PDB entry 9BYM | electron microscopy, 3.11 A resolution | chains O and P of the 18 polymer chains in the assembly

[Chain O (and P)]
Molecule: ATP synthase lipid-binding protein
From: Sus scrofa
Notes: chain P of this document is another copy of the same molecule, construct and numbering; everything in this record applies to it too
Reference sequence: A0A8D1WGE8 (A0A8D1WGE8_PIG); residues -65 to 75 here correspond to UniProt positions 172-312 (UniProt number = residue number + 237)
Chain sequence (141 residues; row label = number of the first residue in the row; numbers below 1 keep their minus sign (Met-65 is residue -65)):
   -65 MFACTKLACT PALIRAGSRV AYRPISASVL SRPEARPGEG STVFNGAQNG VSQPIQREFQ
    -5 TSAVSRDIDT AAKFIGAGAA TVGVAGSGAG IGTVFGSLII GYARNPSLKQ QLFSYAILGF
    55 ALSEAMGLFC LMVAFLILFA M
Disordered / not traced: -65 to 1, 74-75

[Chain O / chain P interface]
Pairs across the interface (67):
  Thr4(O) - Asp3(P)
  Thr4(O) - Ala6(P)
  Ala5(O) - Ala6(P)  hydrophobic
  Phe8(O) - Ala6(P)
  Phe8(O) - Lys7(P)
  Phe8(O) - Gly10(P)
  Phe8(O) - Ile71(P)  hydrophobic
  Ile9(O) - Ile9(P)  hydrophobic
  Ile9(O) - Gly10(P)
  Gly12(O) - Gly10(P)
  Gly12(O) - Ala13(P)
  Gly12(O) - Ala14(P)  hydrogen bond (backbone-backbone)
  Gly12(O) - Ile71(P)
  Ala13(O) - Ala13(P)
  Thr15(O) - Ala14(P)
  Thr15(O) - Cys64(P)  hydrogen bond (backbone-side chain)
  Thr15(O) - Val67(P)
  Val16(O) - Ala13(P)
  Val16(O) - Val16(P)  hydrophobic
  Val16(O) - Gly17(P)
  Val18(O) - Met60(P)
  Val18(O) - Cys64(P)  hydrophobic
  Ala19(O) - Gly17(P)
  Ala19(O) - Gly20(P)
  Ala19(O) - Ser21(P)  hydrogen bond (backbone-backbone)
  Ala19(O) - Met60(P)
  Ala19(O) - Gly61(P)
  Ala19(O) - Cys64(P)  hydrophobic
  Ser21(O) - Met60(P)
  Gly22(O) - Gly20(P)
  Gly22(O) - Gly24(P)
  Gly22(O) - Ser57(P)  hydrogen bond (backbone-side chain)
  Gly22(O) - Met60(P)
  Ala23(O) - Gly20(P)  hydrogen bond (backbone-backbone)
  Ala23(O) - Ala23(P)  hydrophobic
  Ala23(O) - Gly24(P)
  Ile25(O) - Leu56(P)  hydrophobic
  Ile25(O) - Ser57(P)
  Ile25(O) - Met60(P)  hydrophobic
  Gly26(O) - Gly24(P)
  Gly26(O) - Thr27(P)
  Gly26(O) - Val28(P)
  Thr27(O) - Thr27(P)
  Phe29(O) - Val28(P)  hydrophobic
  Phe29(O) - Tyr49(P)
  Phe29(O) - Leu52(P)  hydrophobic
  Phe29(O) - Gly53(P)
  Phe29(O) - Leu56(P)  hydrophobic
  Gly30(O) - Val28(P)
  Gly30(O) - Ser31(P)  hydrogen bond (backbone-side chain)
  Ile33(O) - Leu32(P)  hydrophobic
  Ile33(O) - Leu46(P)
  Ile33(O) - Tyr49(P)  hydrophobic
  Ile33(O) - Ala50(P)
  Ile34(O) - Ser31(P)
  Ile34(O) - Ile34(P)  hydrophobic
  Tyr36(O) - Gln45(P)  hydrogen bond
  Tyr36(O) - Leu46(P)  hydrophobic
  Tyr36(O) - Tyr49(P)  hydrophobic
  Ala37(O) - Gly35(P)
  Ala37(O) - Asn39(P)
  Ala37(O) - Leu46(P)
  Arg38(O) - Arg38(P)
  Phe54(O) - Leu56(P)  hydrophobic
  Glu58(O) - Met60(P)
  Leu65(O) - Phe63(P)  hydrophobic
  Phe69(O) - Phe63(P)  hydrophobic
Interface residues without a listed pair, chain O (34 interface residues in all): Ile2, Gly20, Ser31, Pro40, Lys43, Gly61, Leu62
Interface residues without a listed pair, chain P (38 interface residues in all): Ile2, Val18, Leu42

[In short]
The interface between chain O and chain P involves 34 residues on one side and 38 on the other, with 7
hydrogen bonds. Polar contacts include Thr15(O)-Cys64(P), Gly22(O)-Ser57(P) and Gly30(O)-Ser31(P).
Both chains are ATP synthase lipid-binding protein (Sus scrofa). Entry 9BYM (Cryo-EM structure of ATP synthase
non-stator state) was determined by electron microscopy.
